4QZW - chains O and P of the 28 polymer chains in the assembly; structure by X-ray diffraction, 3.00 A resolution.

[Chain O]
Name: Proteasome subunit alpha type-2
Organism: Saccharomyces cerevisiae
Notes: EC 3.4.25.1; engineered mutation(s): C52F
UniProtKB: P23639 (PSA2_YEAST); residues 1-250 here = UniProt positions 1-250
Amino-acid sequence (250 residues; numbered 1 to 250; the number before each row is that of its first residue):
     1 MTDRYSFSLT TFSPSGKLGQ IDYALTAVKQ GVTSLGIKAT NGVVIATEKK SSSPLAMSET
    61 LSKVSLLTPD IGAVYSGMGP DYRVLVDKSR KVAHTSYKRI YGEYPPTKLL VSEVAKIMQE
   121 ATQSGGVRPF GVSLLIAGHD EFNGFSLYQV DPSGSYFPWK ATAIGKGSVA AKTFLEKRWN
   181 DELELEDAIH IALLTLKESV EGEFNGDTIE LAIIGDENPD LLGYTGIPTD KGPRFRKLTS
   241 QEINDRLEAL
UniProt features mapped onto this chain:
  - cross-link: Lys108 (Glycyl lysine isopeptide (Lys-Gly) (interchain with G-Cter in ubiquitin))

[Chain P]
Name: Proteasome subunit alpha type-3
Organism: Saccharomyces cerevisiae
Notes: EC 3.4.25.1
UniProtKB: P23638 (PSA3_YEAST); residues 0-257 here correspond to UniProt positions 1-258 (UniProt number = residue number + 1)
Amino-acid sequence (258 residues; numbered 0 to 257; the number before each row is that of its first residue; numbering starts at 0):
     0 MGSRRYDSRT TIFSPEGRLY QVEYALESIS HAGTAIGIMA SDGIVLAAER KVTSTLLEQD
    60 TSTEKLYKLN DKIAVAVAGL TADAEILINT ARIHAQNYLK TYNEDIPVEI LVRRLSDIKQ
   120 GYTQHGGLRP FGVSFIYAGY DDRYGYQLYT SNPSGNYTGW KAISVGANTS AAQTLLQMDY
   180 KDDMKVDDAI ELALKTLSKT TDSSALTYDR LEFATIRKGA NDGEVYQKIF KPQEIKDILV
   240 KTGITKKDED EEADEDMK
Unresolved in the structure: 0, 245-257
UniProt features mapped onto this chain:
  - cross-link (Glycyl lysine isopeptide (Lys-Gly)): Lys99 (interchain with G-Cter in ubiquitin), Lys198 (interchain with G-Cter in ubiquitin), Lys230 (interchain with G-Cter in ubiquitin)

[Interface between chain O and chain P]
Residue-residue contacts (60):
  Arg4(O) - Ser2(P)
  Tyr5(O) - Ser2(P)
  Tyr5(O) - Tyr5(P)
  Ser6(O) - Gly125(P)
  Ser6(O) - Leu127(P)
  Phe7(O) - Ser2(P)
  Phe7(O) - Tyr5(P)
  Phe7(O) - Asp6(P)
  Phe7(O) - Gly126(P)
  Ser8(O) - Gly126(P)  hydrogen bond (backbone-backbone)
  Ser8(O) - Leu127(P)
  Ser8(O) - Arg128(P)  hydrogen bond (side chain-backbone)
  Thr10(O) - Arg128(P)
  Thr11(O) - Ser7(P)
  Thr11(O) - Thr9(P)
  Thr11(O) - Gln20(P)
  Phe12(O) - Gln20(P)
  Phe12(O) - Tyr23(P)
  Phe12(O) - Ala24(P)  hydrophobic
  Phe12(O) - Arg128(P)
  Phe12(O) - Pro129(P)
  Phe12(O) - Gly131(P)
  Ser13(O) - Tyr23(P)
  Pro14(O) - Tyr23(P)  hydrophobic
  Pro14(O) - Glu26(P)
  Ser15(O) - Glu26(P)
  Gly16(O) - Tyr23(P)
  Gly16(O) - Ser27(P)  hydrogen bond (backbone-side chain)
  Leu18(O) - Arg128(P)
  Lys38(O) - Glu57(P)  salt bridge
  Ser112(O) - Glu84(P)
  Lys116(O) - Ile85(P)
  Gln119(O) - Ala81(P)
  Gln119(O) - Asp82(P)  hydrogen bond
  Gln119(O) - Ile85(P)
  Gln119(O) - Arg128(P)
  Thr122(O) - Arg128(P)  hydrogen bond (backbone-side chain)
  Gln123(O) - Tyr121(P)
  Gln123(O) - Leu127(P)
  Gln123(O) - Arg128(P)  hydrogen bond (side chain-backbone)
  Gln123(O) - Phe130(P)
  Gly125(O) - Leu127(P)
  Ser153(O) - Ala81(P)
  Gly154(O) - Ala81(P)
  Ser155(O) - Ala81(P)
  Tyr156(O) - Glu84(P)  hydrogen bond
  Pro158(O) - Leu56(P)
  Pro158(O) - Glu57(P)  hydrogen bond (backbone-backbone)
  Pro158(O) - Thr60(P)
  Pro158(O) - Ser61(P)
  Trp159(O) - Ser53(P)
  Trp159(O) - Leu55(P)
  Trp159(O) - Leu56(P)
  Lys160(O) - Thr54(P)
  Lys160(O) - Leu55(P)  hydrogen bond (backbone-backbone)
  Lys160(O) - Leu56(P)
  Lys160(O) - Glu57(P)
  Ala161(O) - Leu55(P)
  Leu175(O) - Leu55(P)  hydrophobic
  Glu176(O) - Thr54(P)
Interface residues without a listed pair, chain O (35 interface residues in all): Leu9, Ser124, Tyr148, Phe157, Trp179
Interface residues without a listed pair, chain P (32 interface residues in all): His30, Leu79, Thr80

[Summary]
35 residues of chain O and 32 residues of chain P are in contact, with 9 hydrogen bonds and 1 salt bridge.
Among the polar pairs are Lys38(O)-Glu57(P), Ser8(O)-Arg128(P) and Gly16(O)-Ser27(P).
Here chain O is Proteasome subunit alpha type-2 and chain P is Proteasome subunit alpha type-3, both from
Saccharomyces cerevisiae. Entry 4QZW (yCP beta5-C52F mutant in complex with the epoxyketone inhibitor ONX
0914) was determined by X-ray diffraction (same publication as 4QUX, 4QUY, 4QV0, 4QV1, 4QV3, 4QV4 and 42
further entries).
